PDB entry 3EKD | X-ray diffraction, 2.50 A resolution | chain A

# Chain A
Protein: Cytochrome P450(BM-3)
From: Bacillus megaterium
Notes: EC 1.14.14.1; fragment: heme domain
Reference sequence: P14779 (CPXB_BACME); residues 1-470 here correspond to UniProt positions 2-471 (UniProt number = residue number + 1)
Sequence (470 residues; numbered 1 to 470; the number before each row is that of its first residue):
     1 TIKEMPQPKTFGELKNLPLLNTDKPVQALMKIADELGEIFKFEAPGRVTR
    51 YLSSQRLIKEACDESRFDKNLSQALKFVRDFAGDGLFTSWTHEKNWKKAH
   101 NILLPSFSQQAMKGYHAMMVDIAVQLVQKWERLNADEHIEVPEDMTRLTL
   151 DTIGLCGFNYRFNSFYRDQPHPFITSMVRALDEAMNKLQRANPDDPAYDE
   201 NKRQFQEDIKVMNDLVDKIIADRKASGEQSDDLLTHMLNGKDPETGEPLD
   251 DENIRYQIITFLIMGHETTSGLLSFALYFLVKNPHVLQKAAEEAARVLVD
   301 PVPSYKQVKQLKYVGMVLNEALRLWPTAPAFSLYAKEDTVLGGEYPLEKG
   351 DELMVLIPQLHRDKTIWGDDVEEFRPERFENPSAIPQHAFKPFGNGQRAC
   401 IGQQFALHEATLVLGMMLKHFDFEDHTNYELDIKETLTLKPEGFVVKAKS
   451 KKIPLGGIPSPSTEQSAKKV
Disordered / not traced: 227-229, 458-470
Sequence notes: engineered mutation Met264 (Ala265 in P14779)
UniProt features mapped onto this chain:
  - binding site ((9Z)-hexadecenoate): Tyr51
  - binding site (heme): Cys400
  - site: Thr268 (Important for catalytic activity)
Bound ions: heme Fe near Cys400 (its only coordinating residue here)
Ligand contacts:
  - heme (HEM): Lys69, Leu75, Leu86, Phe87, Trp96, Phe107, Ile153, Thr260, Phe261, Met264, Gly265, Thr268, Thr269, Leu272, Leu322, Thr327, Ala328, Phe331, Pro392, Phe393, Gly394, Arg398, Ala399, Cys400, Ile401, Gly402, Phe405, Ala406
  - palmitoleic acid (PAM): Leu20, Pro25, Val26, Leu29, Tyr51, Val78, Phe87, Leu181, Leu188, Ile263, Met264, Ala328, Pro329, Ala330, Leu437, Thr438

# Summary
Bound to chain A: palmitoleic acid and heme. From UniProt: (9Z)-hexadecenoate-binding residue Tyr51 and
heme-binding residue Cys400.
Chain A is Cytochrome P450(BM-3) (Bacillus megaterium); the structure, Crystal structure of the A264M heme
domain of cytochrome P450 BM3, was determined by X-ray diffraction (same publication as 3EKB and 3EKF).
